PDB entry 6UPK | electron microscopy, 4.90 A resolution (low resolution: residue-level contacts below are approximate; hydrogen-bond / salt-bridge calls are withheld) | chains H and J of the 10 polymer chains in the assembly

# Chain H
Protein: FACT complex subunit SSRP1
Source organism: Homo sapiens
Chain sequence (640 residues; numbered 1 to 640; the number before each row is that of its first residue; X marks 25 residues of unknown identity (built as UNK)):
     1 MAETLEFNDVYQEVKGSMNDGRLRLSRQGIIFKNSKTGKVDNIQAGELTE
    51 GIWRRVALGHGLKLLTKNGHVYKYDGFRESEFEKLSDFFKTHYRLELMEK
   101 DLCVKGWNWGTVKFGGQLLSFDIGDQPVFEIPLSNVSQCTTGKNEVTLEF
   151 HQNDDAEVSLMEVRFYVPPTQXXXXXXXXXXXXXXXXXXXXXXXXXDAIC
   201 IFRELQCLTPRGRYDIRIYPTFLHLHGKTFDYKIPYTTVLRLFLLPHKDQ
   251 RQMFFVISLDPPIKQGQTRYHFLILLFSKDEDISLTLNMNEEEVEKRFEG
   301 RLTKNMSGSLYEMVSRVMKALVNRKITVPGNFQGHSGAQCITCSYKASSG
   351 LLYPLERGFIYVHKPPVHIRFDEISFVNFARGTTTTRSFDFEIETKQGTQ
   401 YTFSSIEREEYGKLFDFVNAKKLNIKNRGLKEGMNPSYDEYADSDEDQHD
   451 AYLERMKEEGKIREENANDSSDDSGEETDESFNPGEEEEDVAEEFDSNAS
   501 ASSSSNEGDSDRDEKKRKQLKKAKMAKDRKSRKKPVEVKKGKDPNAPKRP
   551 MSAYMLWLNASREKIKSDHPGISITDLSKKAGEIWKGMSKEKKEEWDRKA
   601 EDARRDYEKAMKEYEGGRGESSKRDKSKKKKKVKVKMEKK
Not modelled in the structure: 56-59, 185-196, 428-640

# Chain J
Molecule: 79-nt DNA strand
Sequence (79 nucleotides; each row starts with the number of its first residue; numbers below 1 keep their minus sign (DT-39 is residue -39)):
   -39 TAGGGAGTAATCCCCTTGGCGGTTAAAACGCGGGGGACAGCGCGTACGTG
    11 CGTTTAAGCGGTGCTAGAGCTGTCTACGA
Not modelled in the structure: -39 to -33

# Interface between chain H and chain J
Contacting residue pairs - 6 pairs, chain H then chain J:
  Arg211(H) with DC-2(J)
  Gln265(H) with DG0(J)
  Gln267(H) with DG0(J); DC1(J); DG2(J)
  Thr268(H) with DG0(J)
Also at the interface, not in a pair above, chain H (5 interface residues in all): Tyr270
Also at the interface, not in a pair above, chain J (5 interface residues in all): DA-1

# Overview
The chain H/chain J interface involves 5 residues from each chain.
Here chain H is FACT complex subunit SSRP1 (Homo sapiens) and chain J is a 79-nt DNA strand. Entry 6UPK
(Structure of FACT_subnucleosome complex 1) was determined by electron microscopy, deposited together with
6UPL.
